Entry 9B7D (X-ray diffraction, 1.80 A resolution); this record covers chains B and C of the 4 polymer chains in the assembly.

# Chain B
Name: Tad3
Sequence (194 residues; numbered 1 to 194; the number before each row is that of its first residue):
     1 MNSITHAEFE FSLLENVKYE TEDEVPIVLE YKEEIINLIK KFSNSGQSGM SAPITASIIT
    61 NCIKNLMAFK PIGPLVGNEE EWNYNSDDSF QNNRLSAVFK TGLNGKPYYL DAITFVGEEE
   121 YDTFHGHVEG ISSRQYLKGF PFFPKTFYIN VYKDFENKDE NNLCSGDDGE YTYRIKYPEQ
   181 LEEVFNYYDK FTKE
Disordered / not traced: 1, 160-168, 193-194

# Chain C
Name: Putative cyclic ADP-D-ribose synthase ThsB1
Source organism: Bacillus cereus
Notes: EC 3.2.2.-
UniProt: J8G8J6 (THSB1_BACCS); residue numbers follow UniProt; this construct covers 1-192
Sequence (193 residues; row label = number of the first residue in the row; numbering starts at 0):
     0 SMAKRVFFSF HYQDVIDFRV NVVRNHWVTK LNQSAAGVFD ASLWEDAKKT SDIALKRLIN
    60 GGLNNTSVTC VLIGSQTFNR RWVRYEIMKS IEKGNKIIGI HINAFKDKYG NIKSKGPNPF
   120 DYLGYQYSSD GKQLHLYEWT GGKWEEYKDL APYRVNQIAP ESLRGKFYSL SSVYRVYDWV
   180 ADDGYNKFSS WVN
Disordered / not traced: 0, 27, 44
Sequence notes: expression tag (0)
From the paper describing this entry:
  - catalytic residues: E85 (citing earlier work)

# Chain B / chain C interface
Pairs across the interface (43; chain B residue first):
  N2(B) - Q12(C)
  S3(B) - Q12(C)
  S3(B) - D13(C)  hydrogen bond (side chain-backbone)
  I4(B) - D13(C)  hydrogen bond (backbone-side chain)
  T5(B) - D13(C)  hydrogen bond (backbone-side chain)
  H6(B) - D13(C)  hydrogen bond (backbone-side chain)
  F9(B) - K107(C)
  F42(B) - Y11(C)
  S43(B) - Y11(C)
  S43(B) - R79(C)  hydrogen bond (backbone-side chain)
  G46(B) - R79(C)
  G46(B) - R80(C)
  G46(B) - W81(C)  hydrogen bond (backbone-backbone)
  Q47(B) - H10(C)
  Q47(B) - Y11(C)  hydrogen bond (backbone-backbone)
  Q47(B) - R79(C)  hydrogen bond (backbone-side chain)
  S48(B) - F9(C)
  S48(B) - Y11(C)
  S48(B) - W81(C)
  S48(B) - V82(C)
  S48(B) - E85(C)  hydrogen bond
  G49(B) - F9(C)  hydrogen bond (backbone-backbone)
  M50(B) - F6(C)  hydrophobic
  M50(B) - G36(C)
  M50(B) - E85(C)
  S51(B) - W81(C)
  A52(B) - Y11(C)  hydrophobic
  I54(B) - F38(C)  hydrophobic
  I54(B) - L54(C)  hydrophobic
  I54(B) - L57(C)  hydrophobic
  T55(B) - L54(C)
  S57(B) - D39(C)
  S57(B) - A40(C)  hydrogen bond (side chain-backbone)
  I58(B) - F38(C)  hydrophobic
  I58(B) - A40(C)
  I58(B) - T49(C)
  N61(B) - A40(C)
  N61(B) - S41(C)
  I72(B) - D45(C)
  I72(B) - A46(C)  hydrogen bond (backbone-backbone)
  G73(B) - D45(C)
  P74(B) - D45(C)
  F143(B) - W43(C)
Also at the interface, not in a pair above, chain B (26 interface residues in all): N44, S45
Also at the interface, not in a pair above, chain C (26 interface residues in all): A35, I58, G61
Interface features reported in the paper:
  - pairs named by the authors: S48(B)-E85(C) (hydrogen bond)

# Summary
The chain B/chain C interface involves 26 residues from each chain, with 12 hydrogen bonds. Among the polar
pairs are S3(B)-D13(C), I4(B)-D13(C) and T5(B)-D13(C). The paper describes a hydrogen bond between S48(B) and
E85(C). From the paper: the catalytic residue E85(C).
Chain B is Tad3 and chain C is Putative cyclic ADP-D-ribose synthase ThsB1 (Bacillus cereus); the structure,
Structure of ThsB-Tad3 complex, was determined by X-ray diffraction.
